PDB entry 8WMM | electron microscopy, 2.98 A resolution | chains B and G of the 10 polymer chains in the assembly

Chain B:
Protein: deadCbCas9
Notes: engineered mutation(s): D9A; H837A
Sequence (1442 residues; row label = number of the first residue in the row):
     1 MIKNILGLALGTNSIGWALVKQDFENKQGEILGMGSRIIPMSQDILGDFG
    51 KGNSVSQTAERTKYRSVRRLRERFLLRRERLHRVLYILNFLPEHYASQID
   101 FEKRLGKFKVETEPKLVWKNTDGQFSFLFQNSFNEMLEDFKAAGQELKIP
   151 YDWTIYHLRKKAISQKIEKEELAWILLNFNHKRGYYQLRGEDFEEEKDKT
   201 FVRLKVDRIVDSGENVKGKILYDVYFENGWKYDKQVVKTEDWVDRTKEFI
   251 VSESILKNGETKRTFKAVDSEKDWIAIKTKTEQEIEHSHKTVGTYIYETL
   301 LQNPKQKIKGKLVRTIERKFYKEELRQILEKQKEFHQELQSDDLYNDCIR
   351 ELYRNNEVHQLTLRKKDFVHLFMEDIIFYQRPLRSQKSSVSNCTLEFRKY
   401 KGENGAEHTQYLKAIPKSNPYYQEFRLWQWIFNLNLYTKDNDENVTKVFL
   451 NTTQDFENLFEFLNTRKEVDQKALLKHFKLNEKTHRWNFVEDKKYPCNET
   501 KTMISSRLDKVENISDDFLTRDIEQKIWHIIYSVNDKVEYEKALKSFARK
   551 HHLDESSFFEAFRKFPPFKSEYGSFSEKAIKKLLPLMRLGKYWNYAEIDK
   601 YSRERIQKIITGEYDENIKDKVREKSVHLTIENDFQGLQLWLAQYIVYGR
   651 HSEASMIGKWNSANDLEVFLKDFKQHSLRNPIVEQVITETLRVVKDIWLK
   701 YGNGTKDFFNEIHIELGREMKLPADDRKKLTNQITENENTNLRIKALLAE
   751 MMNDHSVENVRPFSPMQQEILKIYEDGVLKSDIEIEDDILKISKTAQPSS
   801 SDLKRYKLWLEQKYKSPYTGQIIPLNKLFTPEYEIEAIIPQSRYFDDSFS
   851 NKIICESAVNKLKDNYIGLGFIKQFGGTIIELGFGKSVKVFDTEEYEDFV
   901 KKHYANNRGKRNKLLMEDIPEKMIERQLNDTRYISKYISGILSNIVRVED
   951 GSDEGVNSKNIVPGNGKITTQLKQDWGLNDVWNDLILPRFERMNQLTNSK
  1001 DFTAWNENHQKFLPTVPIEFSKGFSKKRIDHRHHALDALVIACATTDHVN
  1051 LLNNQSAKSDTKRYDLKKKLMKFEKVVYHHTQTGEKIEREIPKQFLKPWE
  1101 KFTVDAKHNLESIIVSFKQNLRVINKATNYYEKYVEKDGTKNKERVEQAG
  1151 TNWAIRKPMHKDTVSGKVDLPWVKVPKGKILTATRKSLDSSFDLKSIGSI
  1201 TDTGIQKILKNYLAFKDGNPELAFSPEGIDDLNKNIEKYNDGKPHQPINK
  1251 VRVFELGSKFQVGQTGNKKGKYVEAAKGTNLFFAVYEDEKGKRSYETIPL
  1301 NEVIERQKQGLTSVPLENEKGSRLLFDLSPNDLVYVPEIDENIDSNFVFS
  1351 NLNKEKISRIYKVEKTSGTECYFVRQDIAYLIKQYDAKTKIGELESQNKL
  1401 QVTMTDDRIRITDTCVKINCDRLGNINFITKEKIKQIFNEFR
Disordered / not traced: 718-929, 1074-1091

Chain G:
Protein: PcrIIC1
Sequence (136 residues; row label = number of the first residue in the row):
     1 MSLDKIAIDTNILLYAYDNRDLDKQDRAVEILLKKPFVTQLVVFEFIKVL
    51 ERRFKMDKKEITKLTIKLLKEVIIPLSLHRDIYNYSQFLLQRYNFGLSDI
   101 LVLSDSILNNCTILLSEDMCNGMIVDKKLKIVNPFL
Disordered / not traced: 1-2
Metal / ion sites: Mg2+ near Asp99 (its only coordinating residue here)

Chain B / chain G interface:
Residue-residue contacts (13):
  Arg1306(B) - Asp81(G)  salt bridge
  Lys1308(B) - Phe88(G)
  Gln1309(B) - Tyr85(G)
  Gln1309(B) - Phe88(G)
  Gln1309(B) - Lys128(G)
  Gly1310(B) - Asn84(G)
  Leu1311(B) - Asp81(G)
  Leu1311(B) - Asn84(G)
  Leu1311(B) - Tyr85(G)
  Thr1312(B) - Asn84(G)
  Leu1316(B) - Arg80(G)
  Leu1316(B) - Asp81(G)
  Glu1317(B) - Arg80(G)  hydrogen bond (side chain-backbone)
Interface residues without a listed pair, chain G (8 interface residues in all): His79, Asp126

Summary:
The chain B/chain G interface involves 8 residues from each chain; the contacts include 1 hydrogen bond and 1
salt bridge. Polar pairs include Arg1306(B)-Asp81(G) and Glu1317(B)-Arg80(G).
Chain B is deadCbCas9 and chain G is PcrIIC1; the structure, Structure of CbCas9-PcrIIC1 complex bound to
28-bp DNA substrate (20-nt complementary), was determined by electron microscopy (same publication as 8IYQ,
8WMH, 8WMN and 8WR4).
